PDB entry 5GIS | X-ray diffraction, 1.93 A resolution | chains H and L of the 3 polymer chains in the assembly

== Chain H ==
Molecule: Heavy chain of Fab fragment
From: Mus musculus
Notes: antibody fragment or engineered binder
Sequence (240 residues; row label = number of the first residue in the row; note: 4 numbers in that range are skipped by the numbering (no residue carries them; nothing is unmodelled there); a row labelled like 82A-82C holds insertion residues (82A, then the next letters in order); numbers below 1 keep their minus sign (Met-18 is residue -18)):
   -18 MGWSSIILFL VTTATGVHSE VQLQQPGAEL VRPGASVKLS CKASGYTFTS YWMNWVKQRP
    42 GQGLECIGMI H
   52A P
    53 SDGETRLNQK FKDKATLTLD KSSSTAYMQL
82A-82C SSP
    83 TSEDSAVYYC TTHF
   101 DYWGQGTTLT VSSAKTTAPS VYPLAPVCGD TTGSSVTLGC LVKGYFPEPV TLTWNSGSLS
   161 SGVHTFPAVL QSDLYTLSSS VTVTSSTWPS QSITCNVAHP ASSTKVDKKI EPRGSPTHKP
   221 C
Unresolved in the structure: -18 to 0, 131-133, 215-221
Cystine bridges: Cys22-Cys92, Cys140-Cys195
Modified positions: Glu1 (pyroglutamic acid; PCA)

== Chain L ==
Molecule: Light chain of Fab fragment
From: Mus musculus
Notes: antibody fragment or engineered binder
Sequence (234 residues; row label = number of the first residue in the row; numbers below 1 keep their minus sign (Met-19 is residue -19)):
   -19 MVFTPQILGL MLFWISASRG DIVLIQSPAT LSVTPGDSVS LSCRASQRIS NNLHWYQQKS
    41 HESPRLLIRY TSQSISGIPS RFSGSGSGTD FTLSINSVET EDFGMYFCQQ SNSWPFTFGS
   101 GTKLEMKRAD AAPTVSIFPP SSEQLTSGGA SVVCFLNNFY PKDINVKWKI DGSERQNGVL
   161 NSWTDQDSKD STYSMSSTLT LTKDEYERHN SYTCEATHKT STSPIVKSFN RNEC
Unresolved in the structure: -19 to 0, 212-214
Cystine bridges: Cys23-Cys88, Cys134-Cys194

== Chain H / chain L interface ==
Contacting residue pairs (64; chain H residue first):
  Gln39(H) - Gln38(L)  hydrogen bond
  Leu45(H) - Pro44(L)  hydrophobic
  Leu45(H) - Phe87(L)  hydrophobic
  Leu45(H) - Phe98(L)
  Cys47(H) - Phe96(L)
  Cys47(H) - Phe98(L)  hydrophobic
  Gly49(H) - Trp94(L)
  Met50(H) - Trp94(L)  hydrophobic
  Met50(H) - Phe96(L)  hydrophobic
  Arg58(H) - Trp94(L)
  Leu59(H) - Trp94(L)  hydrogen bond (backbone-side chain)
  Asn60(H) - Trp94(L)
  Asn60(H) - Pro95(L)
  Tyr91(H) - Gln38(L)  hydrogen bond
  Tyr91(H) - Glu42(L)  hydrogen bond (side chain-backbone)
  Tyr91(H) - Ser43(L)
  Phe96(H) - Tyr36(L)
  Phe96(H) - Leu46(L)
  Phe96(H) - Gln89(L)
  Trp103(H) - Ser43(L)
  Trp103(H) - Pro44(L)
  Gly104(H) - Ser43(L)
  Tyr122(H) - Ser121(L)
  Tyr122(H) - Glu123(L)
  Tyr122(H) - Gln124(L)
  Pro123(H) - Ser121(L)
  Pro123(H) - Glu123(L)
  Leu124(H) - Phe118(L)
  Leu124(H) - Val133(L)  hydrophobic
  Ala125(H) - Phe118(L)
  Val127(H) - Ile117(L)
  Val127(H) - Pro119(L)
  Val127(H) - Phe209(L)  hydrophobic
  Thr137(H) - Ser116(L)
  Thr137(H) - Phe118(L)
  Gly139(H) - Phe135(L)
  Leu141(H) - Ser131(L)
  Lys143(H) - Gln124(L)
  Lys143(H) - Ser131(L)
  Lys143(H) - Thr180(L)
  His164(H) - Asn137(L)
  His164(H) - Asn138(L)  hydrogen bond
  His164(H) - Ser174(L)  hydrogen bond
  Phe166(H) - Phe135(L)  hydrophobic
  Phe166(H) - Asn137(L)
  Phe166(H) - Ser162(L)
  Phe166(H) - Thr164(L)
  Phe166(H) - Ser174(L)
  Phe166(H) - Met175(L)
  Phe166(H) - Ser176(L)
  Pro167(H) - Ser162(L)  hydrogen bond (backbone-side chain)
  Pro167(H) - Trp163(L)
  Val169(H) - Leu160(L)  hydrophobic
  Val169(H) - Asn161(L)
  Val169(H) - Ser162(L)
  Gln171(H) - Leu160(L)
  Thr176(H) - Leu160(L)
  Ser178(H) - Phe135(L)
  Ser178(H) - Ser176(L)  hydrogen bond
  Ser179(H) - Phe135(L)
  Ser180(H) - Phe135(L)
  Ser180(H) - Asn137(L)  hydrogen bond
  Arg213(H) - Pro119(L)  hydrogen bond (side chain-backbone)
  Arg213(H) - Pro120(L)  hydrogen bond (side chain-backbone)
Interface residues without a listed pair, chain H (39 interface residues in all): Gln43, Gly44, Glu46, Ile48, Asp101, Pro126, Leu138, Thr165
Interface residues without a listed pair, chain L (38 interface residues in all): Ser127, Val159, Thr178

== In short ==
39 residues of chain H face 38 of chain L across their interface; the contacts include 11 hydrogen bonds.
Polar contacts include Gln39(H)-Gln38(L), Leu59(H)-Trp94(L) and Tyr91(H)-Gln38(L).
Here chain H is Heavy chain of Fab fragment and chain L is Light chain of Fab fragment, both from Mus
musculus. Entry 5GIS (Crystal structure of a Fab fragment with its ligand peptide) was determined by X-ray
diffraction (same publication as 5GIR).
